5U06 - chains B and M of the 4 polymer chains in the assembly; structure by X-ray diffraction, 2.10 A resolution.

[Chain B]
Protein: Growth factor receptor-bound protein 7
Source organism: Homo sapiens
Reference sequence: Q14451 (GRB7_HUMAN), isoform Q14451-3; residues 415-532 here correspond to UniProt positions 438-555 (UniProt number = residue number + 23)
Chain sequence (120 residues; numbered 413 to 532; the number before each row is that of its first residue):
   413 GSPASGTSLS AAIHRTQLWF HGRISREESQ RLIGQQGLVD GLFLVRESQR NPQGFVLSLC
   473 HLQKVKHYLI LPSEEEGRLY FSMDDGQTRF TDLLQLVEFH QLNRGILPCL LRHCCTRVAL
Unresolved in the structure: 413-426, 529-532
Differences from the reference sequence: expression tag (413-414)
Ion coordination: K+: Glu439 (shared with 1 residue of chain A)

[Chain M]
Protein: bicyclic peptide inhibitor: LYS-PHE-GLU-GLY-CMF-ASP-ASN-GLU-CST
Chain sequence (9 residues; each row starts with the number of its first residue):
     1 KFEGXDNEX
Glycans and other covalent adducts: covalent link Lys1-Glu8; covalent link Lys1-48V_9
Modified positions: 1PA (4-(carboxymethyl)-L-phenylalanine) at position 5; 48V ({[(2R)-2,3-diamino-3-oxopropyl]sulfanyl}acetic acid) at position 9

[Chain B / chain M interface]
Residue-residue contacts (25; chain B residue first):
  Arg438(B) - Gly4(M)  hydrogen bond (side chain-backbone)
  Arg438(B) - 1PA_5(M)
  Arg458(B) - 1PA_5(M)
  Ser460(B) - 1PA_5(M)
  Arg462(B) - Glu3(M)  hydrogen bond (side chain-backbone)
  Arg462(B) - 1PA_5(M)
  Val468(B) - 1PA_5(M)
  Lys476(B) - Asp6(M)  salt bridge
  Lys478(B) - Asp6(M)
  His479(B) - 1PA_5(M)
  His479(B) - Asp6(M)  hydrogen bond (backbone-backbone)
  His479(B) - Asn7(M)
  Tyr480(B) - Asp6(M)
  Tyr480(B) - Asn7(M)
  Leu481(B) - Phe2(M)  hydrophobic
  Leu481(B) - 1PA_5(M)
  Leu481(B) - Asn7(M)  hydrogen bond (backbone-side chain)
  Leu483(B) - Phe2(M)  hydrophobic
  Met495(B) - Phe2(M)
  Met495(B) - Asn7(M)  hydrogen bond (backbone-side chain)
  Asp496(B) - 48V_9(M)
  Asp497(B) - Phe2(M)
  Asp497(B) - 48V_9(M)
  Gln499(B) - 48V_9(M)
  Ile518(B) - Glu8(M)
Also at the interface, not in a pair above, chain B (18 interface residues in all): Gln461, Asn463

[Summary]
18 residues of chain B face 8 of chain M across their interface, with 5 hydrogen bonds and 1 salt bridge.
Polar contacts include Lys476(B)-Asp6(M), Arg438(B)-Gly4(M) and Arg462(B)-Glu3(M).
Chain B is Growth factor receptor-bound protein 7 (Homo sapiens) and chain M is bicyclic peptide inhibitor:
LYS-PHE-GLU-GLY-CMF-ASP-ASN-GLU-CST; the structure, Grb7-SH2 with bicyclic peptide inhibitor containing a pY
mimetic, was determined by X-ray diffraction (same publication as 5TYI and 5U1Q).
